PDB entry 3DMT | X-ray diffraction, 2.30 A resolution | chains C and D of the 4 polymer chains in the assembly

[Chain C]
Name: Glyceraldehyde-3-phosphate dehydrogenase, glycosomal
Organism: Trypanosoma cruzi
Notes: EC 1.2.1.12
UniProt: P22513 (G3PG_TRYCR); residues 1-359 here = UniProt positions 1-359
Chain sequence (359 residues; each row starts with the number of its first residue):
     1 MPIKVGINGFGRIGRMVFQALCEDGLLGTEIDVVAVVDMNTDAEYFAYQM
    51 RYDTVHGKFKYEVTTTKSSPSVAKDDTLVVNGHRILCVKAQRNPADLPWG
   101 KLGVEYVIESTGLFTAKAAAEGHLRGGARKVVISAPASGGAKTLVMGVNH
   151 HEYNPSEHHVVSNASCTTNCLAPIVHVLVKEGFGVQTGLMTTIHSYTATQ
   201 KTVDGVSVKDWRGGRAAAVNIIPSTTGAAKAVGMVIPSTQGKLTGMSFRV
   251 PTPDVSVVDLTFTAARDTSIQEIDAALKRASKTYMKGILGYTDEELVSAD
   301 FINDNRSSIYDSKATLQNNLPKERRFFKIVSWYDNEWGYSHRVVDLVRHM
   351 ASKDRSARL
Modified / non-standard residues: Cys166 (carboxymethylated cysteine; CCS)
Residues lining bound ligands: NAD (nicotinamide-adenine-dinucleotide): Asn8, Gly9, Phe10, Gly11, Arg12, Ile13, Val37, Asp38, Met39, Ala90, Gln91, Arg92, Ser110, Thr111, Gly112, Leu113, Phe114, Thr115, Ser134, Ala135, Cys166, Ala198, Asn335, Glu336, Tyr339
Swiss-Prot annotation at these positions:
  - motif: Ala357 to Leu359 (Microbody targeting signal)
  - binding site (NAD(+)): Arg12, Ile13, Asp38, Gln91, Ser134, Asn335
  - binding site (D-glyceraldehyde 3-phosphate): Ser165, Thr167, Thr197, Thr226, Gly227, Arg249
  - site: His194 (Activates thiol group during catalysis)

[Chain D]
Name: Glyceraldehyde-3-phosphate dehydrogenase, glycosomal
Organism: Trypanosoma cruzi
Notes: EC 1.2.1.12
UniProt: P22513 (G3PG_TRYCR); residues 1-359 here = UniProt positions 1-359
Chain sequence (359 residues; row label = number of the first residue in the row):
     1 MPIKVGINGFGRIGRMVFQALCEDGLLGTEIDVVAVVDMNTDAEYFAYQM
    51 RYDTVHGKFKYEVTTTKSSPSVAKDDTLVVNGHRILCVKAQRNPADLPWG
   101 KLGVEYVIESTGLFTAKAAAEGHLRGGARKVVISAPASGGAKTLVMGVNH
   151 HEYNPSEHHVVSNASCTTNCLAPIVHVLVKEGFGVQTGLMTTIHSYTATQ
   201 KTVDGVSVKDWRGGRAAAVNIIPSTTGAAKAVGMVIPSTQGKLTGMSFRV
   251 PTPDVSVVDLTFTAARDTSIQEIDAALKRASKTYMKGILGYTDEELVSAD
   301 FINDNRSSIYDSKATLQNNLPKERRFFKIVSWYDNEWGYSHRVVDLVRHM
   351 ASKDRSARL
Residues lining bound ligands: NAD (nicotinamide-adenine-dinucleotide): Asn8, Gly9, Phe10, Gly11, Arg12, Ile13, Gly14, Val37, Asp38, Met39, Ala90, Gln91, Arg92, Ser110, Thr111, Gly112, Leu113, Phe114, Thr115, Ser134, Ala135, Ser165, Cys166, Thr197, Ala198, Asn335, Glu336, Tyr339
Swiss-Prot annotation at these positions:
  - motif: Ala357 to Leu359 (Microbody targeting signal)
  - active site: Cys166 (Nucleophile)
  - binding site (NAD(+)): Arg12, Ile13, Asp38, Gln91, Ser134, Asn335
  - binding site (D-glyceraldehyde 3-phosphate): Ser165 to Thr167, Thr197, Thr226, Gly227, Arg249
  - site: His194 (Activates thiol group during catalysis)

[Chain C / chain D interface]
Contacting residue pairs - 116 pairs, chain C then chain D:
  Thr187(C) - Leu320(D)
  Thr187(C) - Glu323(D)
  Thr187(C) - Phe326(D)
  Gly188(C) - Phe326(D)
  Leu189(C) - Asn318(D)
  Leu189(C) - Asn319(D)
  Leu189(C) - Phe326(D)
  Leu189(C) - Phe327(D)
  Leu189(C) - Lys328(D)
  Met190(C) - Lys328(D)
  Thr191(C) - Asp259(D)  hydrogen bond
  Thr191(C) - Lys328(D)
  Ile193(C) - Ile193(D)  hydrophobic
  Ile193(C) - Ile221(D)
  Ile193(C) - Phe248(D)  hydrophobic
  Ile193(C) - Val250(D)  hydrophobic
  Trp211(C) - Glu295(D)
  Arg212(C) - Glu294(D)
  Arg212(C) - Glu295(D)  salt bridge
  Arg212(C) - Leu296(D)  hydrogen bond (side chain-backbone)
  Arg212(C) - Val297(D)
  Arg212(C) - Asp311(D)  salt bridge
  Arg212(C) - Lys313(D)
  Arg212(C) - Ala314(D)
  Arg215(C) - Val297(D)
  Arg215(C) - Asp300(D)  salt bridge
  Val219(C) - Thr252(D)
  Asn220(C) - Thr252(D)
  Asn220(C) - Val297(D)
  Asn220(C) - Ser298(D)
  Asn220(C) - Ala299(D)  hydrogen bond (side chain-backbone)
  Ile221(C) - Ile193(D)  hydrophobic
  Ile221(C) - Val250(D)  hydrophobic
  Ile221(C) - Thr252(D)
  Ile221(C) - Val255(D)
  Ile221(C) - Val297(D)
  Ile221(C) - Ser298(D)  hydrogen bond (backbone-side chain)
  Ile221(C) - Trp332(D)
  Ile222(C) - Val297(D)  hydrophobic
  Pro223(C) - Leu296(D)
  Pro223(C) - Trp332(D)  hydrophobic
  Thr225(C) - Gln317(D)
  Thr225(C) - Asn318(D)
  Gly241(C) - Leu320(D)
  Lys242(C) - Leu320(D)
  Leu243(C) - Leu320(D)
  Thr244(C) - Asn318(D)
  Thr244(C) - Asn319(D)
  Thr244(C) - Leu320(D)
  Gly245(C) - Asn318(D)
  Met246(C) - Asn318(D)
  Met246(C) - Lys328(D)
  Met246(C) - Val330(D)  hydrophobic
  Phe248(C) - Ile193(D)  hydrophobic
  Phe248(C) - Val257(D)  hydrophobic
  Phe248(C) - Val330(D)  hydrophobic
  Val250(C) - Ile193(D)  hydrophobic
  Val250(C) - Ile221(D)  hydrophobic
  Val250(C) - Val250(D)  hydrophobic
  Pro251(C) - Pro251(D)
  Pro251(C) - Thr252(D)
  Thr252(C) - Val219(D)
  Thr252(C) - Ile221(D)
  Thr252(C) - Pro251(D)
  Val255(C) - Ile221(D)
  Val257(C) - Phe248(D)  hydrophobic
  Asp259(C) - Thr191(D)  hydrogen bond
  Thr261(C) - Thr261(D)
  Thr261(C) - Phe326(D)
  Phe262(C) - Phe326(D)  hydrophobic
  Thr263(C) - Phe326(D)
  Glu294(C) - Arg212(D)
  Glu295(C) - Trp211(D)
  Glu295(C) - Arg212(D)  salt bridge
  Leu296(C) - Arg212(D)  hydrogen bond (backbone-side chain)
  Leu296(C) - Pro223(D)
  Val297(C) - Arg212(D)
  Val297(C) - Arg215(D)
  Val297(C) - Asn220(D)
  Val297(C) - Ile221(D)
  Val297(C) - Ile222(D)  hydrophobic
  Ser298(C) - Asn220(D)
  Ser298(C) - Ile221(D)  hydrogen bond (side chain-backbone)
  Ala299(C) - Asn220(D)  hydrogen bond (backbone-side chain)
  Asp300(C) - Arg215(D)  salt bridge
  Asp311(C) - Arg212(D)  salt bridge
  Lys313(C) - Arg212(D)
  Ala314(C) - Arg212(D)
  Gln317(C) - Thr225(D)
  Asn318(C) - Leu189(D)
  Asn318(C) - Thr225(D)
  Asn318(C) - Thr244(D)
  Asn318(C) - Gly245(D)
  Asn318(C) - Met246(D)
  Asn319(C) - Leu189(D)
  Asn319(C) - Thr244(D)
  Leu320(C) - Thr187(D)
  Leu320(C) - Gly188(D)
  Leu320(C) - Gly241(D)
  Leu320(C) - Lys242(D)
  Leu320(C) - Leu243(D)
  Leu320(C) - Thr244(D)
  Glu323(C) - Thr187(D)
  Phe326(C) - Thr187(D)
  Phe326(C) - Gly188(D)
  Phe326(C) - Leu189(D)
  Phe326(C) - Thr261(D)
  Phe326(C) - Thr263(D)
  Phe326(C) - Phe326(D)  hydrophobic
  Phe327(C) - Leu189(D)
  Lys328(C) - Leu189(D)
  Lys328(C) - Thr191(D)  hydrogen bond
  Lys328(C) - Met246(D)
  Val330(C) - Met246(D)  hydrophobic
  Trp332(C) - Ile221(D)
  Trp332(C) - Pro223(D)  hydrophobic
Other interface residues (no listed pair), chain C (54 interface residues in all): Ala218, Ser224, Thr226
Other interface residues (no listed pair), chain D (54 interface residues in all): Met190, Ala218, Ser224, Thr226, Phe262

[Summary]
The chain C/chain D interface involves 54 residues from each chain; the contacts include 9 hydrogen bonds and
6 salt bridges. Polar pairs include Arg212(C)-Glu295(D), Arg212(C)-Asp311(D) and Arg215(C)-Asp300(D). Chain C
binds NAD. Bound to chain D: NAD.
Chain C is Glyceraldehyde-3-phosphate dehydrogenase, glycosomal and chain D is Glyceraldehyde-3-phosphate
dehydrogenase, glycosomal, both from Trypanosoma cruzi; the structure, Structure of Glycosomal
Glyceraldehyde-3-Phosphate Dehydrogenase from Trypanosoma cruzi in complex with the irreversible iodoacetate
inhibitor, was determined by X-ray diffraction.
